8PDO - chains C and B of the 3 polymer chains in the assembly; structure by electron microscopy, 3.10 A resolution.

== Chain C ==
Molecule: 14-nt RNA strand
From: Escherichia coli
Sequence (14 nucleotides; row label = number of the first residue in the row):
    64 CCCCCCCCCC CCCC

== Chain B ==
Protein: Nucleoprotein
From: Human metapneumovirus (strain CAN97-83)
Reference sequence: Q6WBA1 (NCAP_HMPVC); residues 1-394 here = UniProt positions 1-394
Sequence (394 residues; numbered 1 to 394; the number before each row is that of its first residue):
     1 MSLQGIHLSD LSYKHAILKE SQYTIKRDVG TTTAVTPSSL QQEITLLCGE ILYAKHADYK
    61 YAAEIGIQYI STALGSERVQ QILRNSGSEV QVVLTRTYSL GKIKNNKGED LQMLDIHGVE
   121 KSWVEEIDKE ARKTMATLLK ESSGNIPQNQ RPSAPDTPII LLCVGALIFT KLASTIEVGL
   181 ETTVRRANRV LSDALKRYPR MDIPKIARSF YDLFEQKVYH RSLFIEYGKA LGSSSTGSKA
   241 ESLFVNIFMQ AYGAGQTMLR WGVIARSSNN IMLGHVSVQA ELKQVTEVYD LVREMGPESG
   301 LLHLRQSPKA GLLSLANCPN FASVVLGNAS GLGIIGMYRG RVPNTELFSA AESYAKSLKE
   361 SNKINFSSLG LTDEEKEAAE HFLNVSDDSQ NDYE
Disordered / not traced: 1-2, 100-111, 366-394
Sequence notes: variant Ile103 (Val in Q6WBA1), His220 (Tyr in Q6WBA1)
From the paper describing this entry:
  - self-association interface (contacts with another copy of this molecule): Gly232 to Lys239, Glu241
  - mutagenesis - L111E: decreased signaling

== Chain C / chain B interface ==
Contacting residue pairs (41; chain C residue first):
  C65(C) with His303(B), sugar contact; Ser314(B), phosphate contact; Ala316(B), phosphate contact
  C66(C) with Ala173(B), hydrogen bond to the sugar; Gly255(B), phosphate contact; His303(B), sugar contact; Ser314(B), phosphate contact
  C67(C) with Ala173(B), sugar contact; Ser174(B), hydrogen bond to the phosphate; Gly255(B), phosphate contact; Gln256(B), phosphate contact; Thr257(B), hydrogen bond to the phosphate; Tyr338(B), hydrogen bond to the phosphate; Arg339(B), hydrogen bond to the phosphate; Gly340(B), base contact
  C68(C) with Lys171(B), salt bridge to the phosphate; Ser174(B), hydrogen bond to the phosphate; Val178(B), phosphate contact; Thr257(B), base contact; Trp261(B), base contact; Ile334(B), base contact; Ile335(B), sugar contact; Gly336(B), sugar contact; Met337(B), hydrogen bond to the sugar; Tyr338(B), hydrogen bond to the sugar; Arg339(B), salt bridge to the phosphate
  C69(C) with Lys171(B), salt bridge to the phosphate; Thr182(B), phosphate contact; Arg185(B), salt bridge to the phosphate
  C70(C) with Thr182(B), phosphate contact; Arg185(B), salt bridge to the phosphate; Arg186(B), base contact; Arg189(B), salt bridge to the phosphate; Gln250(B), base contact
  C71(C) with Arg186(B), salt bridge to the phosphate; Arg189(B), salt bridge to the phosphate; Val190(B), phosphate contact; Leu243(B), base contact; Asn246(B), hydrogen bond to the base; Gln250(B), hydrogen bond to the sugar
  C72(C) with Asn246(B), hydrogen bond to the sugar
Interface residues without a listed pair, chain B (30 interface residues in all): Met258, Gly311, Leu315, Arg341

== In short ==
The interface between chain C and chain B involves 8 residues on one side and 30 on the other; the contacts
include 11 hydrogen bonds and 8 salt bridges. Polar contacts include C71(C)-Asn246(B), C66(C)-Ala173(B) and
C68(C)-Met337(B). The paper reports that L111E of chain B reduces signaling; a self-association interface
involving Gly232(B) and Glu241(B).
Here chain C is a 14-nt RNA strand (Escherichia coli) and chain B is Nucleoprotein (Human metapneumovirus
(strain CAN97-83)). Entry 8PDO (Local refinement of dimeric human metapneumovirus (HMPV) N-RNA) was determined
by electron microscopy (same publication as 8PDL, 8PDM, 8PDN, 8PDP, 8PDQ, 8PDR and 8PDS).
